2JD7 - chains 6 and O of the 24 polymer chains in the assembly; structure by X-ray diffraction, 2.80 A resolution.

[Chain 6 (and O)]
Protein: Ferritin homolog
Source organism: Pyrococcus furiosus
Notes: chain O of this document is another copy of the same molecule, construct and numbering; everything in this record applies to it too
UniProtKB: Q8U2T8 (Q8U2T8_PYRFU); residues 1-174 here = UniProt positions 1-174
Amino-acid sequence (174 residues; row label = number of the first residue in the row):
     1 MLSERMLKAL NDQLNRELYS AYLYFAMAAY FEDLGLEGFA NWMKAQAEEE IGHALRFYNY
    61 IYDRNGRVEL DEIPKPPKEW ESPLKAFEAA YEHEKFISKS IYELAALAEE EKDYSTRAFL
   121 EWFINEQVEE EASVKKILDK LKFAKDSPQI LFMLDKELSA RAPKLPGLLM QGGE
Not modelled in the structure: 168-174
Metal / ion sites: Fe ion site 1: Glu17, Glu50, His53; Fe ion site 2: Glu49, Glu126, Glu129, Glu130; Fe ion site 3: Glu50, Glu94, Glu130

[Chain 6 / chain O interface]
Pairs across the interface - 66 pairs, chain 6 then chain O:
  Asn15(6) - Tyr22(O)  hydrogen bond
  Leu18(6) - Tyr22(O)  hydrophobic
  Leu18(6) - Phe25(O)  hydrophobic
  Tyr22(6) - Asn15(O)  hydrogen bond
  Tyr22(6) - Leu18(O)  hydrophobic
  Tyr22(6) - Leu70(O)  hydrophobic
  Tyr22(6) - Asp71(O)  hydrogen bond (side chain-backbone)
  Tyr22(6) - Ile73(O)
  Phe25(6) - Leu55(O)  hydrophobic
  Phe25(6) - Tyr58(O)  hydrophobic
  Phe25(6) - Leu70(O)  hydrophobic
  Ala26(6) - Leu70(O)  hydrophobic
  Ala28(6) - Tyr58(O)  hydrogen bond (backbone-side chain)
  Ala29(6) - Tyr58(O)  hydrogen bond (backbone-side chain)
  Ala29(6) - Tyr62(O)  hydrogen bond (backbone-side chain)
  Ala29(6) - Arg67(O)
  Tyr30(6) - Arg67(O)
  Glu32(6) - Tyr58(O)
  Glu32(6) - Tyr62(O)
  Asp33(6) - Tyr62(O)
  Asp33(6) - Gly66(O)
  Asp33(6) - Arg67(O)  salt bridge
  Lys44(6) - Tyr58(O)
  Ile51(6) - Ile51(O)  hydrophobic
  Leu55(6) - Phe25(O)  hydrophobic
  Tyr58(6) - Phe25(O)  hydrophobic
  Tyr58(6) - Ala28(O)
  Tyr58(6) - Ala29(O)  hydrogen bond (side chain-backbone)
  Tyr58(6) - Glu32(O)  hydrogen bond
  Tyr58(6) - Lys44(O)
  Tyr62(6) - Ala29(O)  hydrogen bond (side chain-backbone)
  Tyr62(6) - Glu32(O)
  Tyr62(6) - Asp33(O)
  Arg67(6) - Ala29(O)
  Arg67(6) - Tyr30(O)
  Arg67(6) - Asp33(O)  salt bridge
  Arg67(6) - Lys78(O)  hydrogen bond (side chain-backbone)
  Arg67(6) - Glu79(O)
  Val68(6) - Ala29(O)  hydrophobic
  Glu69(6) - Lys75(O)  salt bridge
  Glu69(6) - Lys78(O)
  Leu70(6) - Tyr22(O)
  Leu70(6) - Phe25(O)  hydrophobic
  Leu70(6) - Ala26(O)  hydrophobic
  Leu70(6) - Lys75(O)
  Leu70(6) - Pro76(O)
  Asp71(6) - Tyr22(O)  hydrogen bond (backbone-side chain)
  Asp71(6) - Lys75(O)  salt bridge
  Glu72(6) - Glu72(O)
  Glu72(6) - Ile73(O)
  Glu72(6) - Pro74(O)
  Glu72(6) - Lys75(O)
  Ile73(6) - Tyr22(O)
  Ile73(6) - Glu72(O)
  Ile73(6) - Ile73(O)  hydrogen bond (backbone-backbone)
  Lys75(6) - Glu69(O)  salt bridge
  Lys75(6) - Leu70(O)  hydrogen bond (side chain-backbone)
  Lys75(6) - Asp71(O)  salt bridge
  Lys75(6) - Glu72(O)
  Pro76(6) - Leu70(O)
  Lys78(6) - Arg67(O)  hydrogen bond (backbone-side chain)
  Lys78(6) - Glu69(O)  salt bridge
  Glu79(6) - Arg67(O)
  Leu165(6) - Glu48(O)
  Leu165(6) - Leu165(O)  hydrophobic
  Pro166(6) - Leu55(O)  hydrophobic
Interface residues without a listed pair, chain 6 (29 interface residues in all): Pro74
Interface residues without a listed pair, chain O (32 interface residues in all): Leu14, Val68, Pro166

[Overview]
29 residues of chain 6 and 32 residues of chain O are in contact, with 14 hydrogen bonds and 7 salt bridges.
Polar pairs include Asp33(6)-Arg67(O), Glu69(6)-Lys75(O) and Asp71(6)-Lys75(O). The Fe ion site 1 is built by
Glu17(6), Glu50(6) and His53(6).
Chain 6 and chain O are both Ferritin homolog (Pyrococcus furiosus); the structure, Crystal Structure of the
Fe-soaked Ferritin from the Hyperthermophilic Archaeal Anaerobe Pyrococcus furiosus, was determined by X-ray
diffraction together with 2JD6 from the same study.
